PDB entry 6TDW | electron microscopy, 3.80 A resolution | chains H and C of the 7 polymer chains in the assembly

# Chain H
Name: subunit d
Source organism: Euglena gracilis
Amino-acid sequence (476 residues; numbered 1 to 476; the number before each row is that of its first residue):
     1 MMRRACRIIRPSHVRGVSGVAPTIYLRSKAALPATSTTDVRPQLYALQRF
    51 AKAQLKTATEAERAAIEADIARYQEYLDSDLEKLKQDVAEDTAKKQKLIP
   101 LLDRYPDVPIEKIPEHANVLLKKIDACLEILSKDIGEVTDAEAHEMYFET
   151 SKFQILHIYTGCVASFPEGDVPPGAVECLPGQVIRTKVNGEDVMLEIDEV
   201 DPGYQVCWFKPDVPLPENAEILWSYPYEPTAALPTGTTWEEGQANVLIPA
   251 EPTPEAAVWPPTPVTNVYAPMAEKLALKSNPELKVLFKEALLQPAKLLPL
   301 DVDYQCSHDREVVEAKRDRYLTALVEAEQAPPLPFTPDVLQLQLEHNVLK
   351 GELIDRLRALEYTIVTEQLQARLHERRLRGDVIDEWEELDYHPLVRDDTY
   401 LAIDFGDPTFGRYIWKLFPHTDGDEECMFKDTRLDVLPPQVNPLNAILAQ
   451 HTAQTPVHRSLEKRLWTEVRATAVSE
Not modelled in the structure: 1-16, 126-258, 360-437

# Chain C
Name: ATPTB4
Source organism: Euglena gracilis
Amino-acid sequence (169 residues; row label = number of the first residue in the row):
     1 MFRGFRPVLAADAVKFQTLYNVLTGKQHLKDQVPVKDCNLTAIFGASWKA
    51 DLNKWFDSEYAPKLPAAERDSAKKSLDLYLKRVDLTRYTREELTTYGILA
   101 CGPGKVDALTEKHLLETGKARLEELTAGLGNKDEGVNAFRKEVEQEGKYA
   151 NWPAEKSKALADKVIAASP
Not modelled in the structure: 1-11, 169

# Interface between chain H and chain C
Residue-residue contacts (44):
  V17(H) - Y149(C)
  V17(H) - N151(C)
  S18(H) - C38(C)
  S18(H) - T41(C)
  S18(H) - A42(C)  hydrogen bond (side chain-backbone)
  G19(H) - A150(C)
  V20(H) - R87(C)  hydrogen bond (backbone-side chain)
  V20(H) - W152(C)
  A21(H) - A150(C)  hydrophobic
  A21(H) - W152(C)  hydrogen bond (backbone-side chain)
  P22(H) - R87(C)
  P22(H) - Y88(C)  hydrophobic
  T23(H) - E92(C)
  T23(H) - H113(C)
  T23(H) - L114(C)
  I24(H) - E146(C)
  I24(H) - W152(C)  hydrophobic
  L26(H) - T117(C)
  R27(H) - E92(C)  salt bridge
  R27(H) - Y96(C)  hydrogen bond
  R27(H) - T117(C)
  S28(H) - A120(C)
  S28(H) - E124(C)
  K29(H) - E124(C)  hydrogen bond (backbone-side chain)
  A31(H) - Y96(C)  hydrophobic
  L32(H) - Y96(C)
  L292(H) - R121(C)  hydrogen bond (backbone-side chain)
  L292(H) - E124(C)
  L292(H) - L129(C)  hydrophobic
  Q293(H) - A138(C)
  L300(H) - Y149(C)  hydrophobic
  D301(H) - Y149(C)
  Y304(H) - E146(C)
  Y304(H) - Y149(C)  hydrophobic
  D309(H) - K36(C)  salt bridge
  D309(H) - C38(C)  hydrogen bond
  R310(H) - R87(C)  hydrogen bond (side chain-backbone)
  R310(H) - Y88(C)
  R310(H) - T89(C)  hydrogen bond
  R310(H) - E92(C)  salt bridge
  E311(H) - T89(C)
  E311(H) - R90(C)  salt bridge
  E314(H) - T89(C)  hydrogen bond
  E314(H) - E92(C)
Interface residues without a listed pair, chain H (31 interface residues in all): Y25, A30, L291, P294, A295, H308, R317, D318
Interface residues without a listed pair, chain C (28 interface residues in all): D37, E91, L125, G128, E142

# In short
31 residues of chain H face 28 of chain C across their interface, with 10 hydrogen bonds and 4 salt bridges.
Among the polar pairs are R27(H)-E92(C), D309(H)-K36(C) and R310(H)-E92(C).
Here chain H is subunit d and chain C is ATPTB4, both from Euglena gracilis. Entry 6TDW (Cryo-EM structure of
Euglena gracilis mitochondrial ATP synthase, peripheral stalk, rotational state 1) was determined by electron
microscopy (same publication as 6TDU, 6TDV, 6TDX, 6TDY, 6TDZ and 6TE0).
